4JM3 - chains A and B; structure by X-ray diffraction, 1.85 A resolution.

[Chain A (and B)]
Protein: Putative uncharacterized protein mppR
Source organism: Streptomyces hygroscopicus
Notes: chain B of this document is another copy of the same molecule, construct and numbering; everything in this record applies to it too
UniProt: Q643B8 (Q643B8_STRHY); residues 1-302 here = UniProt positions 1-302
Chain sequence (302 residues; numbered 1 to 302; the number before each row is that of its first residue):
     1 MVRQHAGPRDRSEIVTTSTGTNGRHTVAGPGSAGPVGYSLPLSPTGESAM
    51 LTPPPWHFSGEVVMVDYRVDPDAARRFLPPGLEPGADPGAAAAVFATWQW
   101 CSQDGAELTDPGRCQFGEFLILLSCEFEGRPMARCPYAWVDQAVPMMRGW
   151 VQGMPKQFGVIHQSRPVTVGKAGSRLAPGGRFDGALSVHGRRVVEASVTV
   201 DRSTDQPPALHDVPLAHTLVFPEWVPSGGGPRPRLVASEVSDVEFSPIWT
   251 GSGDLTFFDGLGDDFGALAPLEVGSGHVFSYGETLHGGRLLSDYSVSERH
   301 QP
Disordered / not traced: 1-33, 226-230, 297-302 (chain B: 1-24, 226-230, 296-302)
Reported in the primary citation:
  - catalytic residues: Lys-156
  - contacts within the chain: Trp-100/Arg-148 (cation-pi contact), Phe-116/Lys-156, Glu-118/Lys-156 (hydrogen bond), Val-140/Lys-156, Met-154/Lys-156
  - binding site for the ligand EPE: Phe-58, Trp-98, Glu-118, Arg-148, Gln-152, Met-154, Lys-156, Leu-215, Glu-283
  - self-association interface (contacts with another copy of this molecule): Gly-34 to Pro-55, Trp-100 to Cys-114, Pro-166 to Leu-176, Thr-218 to Leu-235

[How chain A and chain B interact]
Contacting residue pairs (63):
  His-57(A) with Lys-171(B); Ala-172(B)
  Phe-58(A) with Ala-172(B)
  Ser-59(A) with Val-167(B); Val-169(B), hydrogen bond (side chain-backbone); Gly-170(B); Lys-171(B), hydrogen bond (side chain-backbone); Ala-172(B), hydrogen bond (side chain-backbone)
  Gln-99(A) with Arg-165(B); Val-167(B); Ala-172(B), hydrogen bond (side chain-backbone); Gly-173(B)
  Trp-100(A) with Ala-172(B), hydrophobic
  Leu-108(A) with Ala-172(B); Gly-173(B)
  Thr-109(A) with Arg-181(B); Asp-183(B)
  Pro-111(A) with His-162(B); Gln-163(B); Ser-164(B); Asp-183(B)
  Gly-112(A) with His-162(B)
  Gln-115(A) with Gln-163(B), hydrogen bond (side chain-backbone); Ser-164(B); Arg-165(B)
  His-162(A) with Pro-111(B); Gly-112(B)
  Gln-163(A) with Pro-111(B); Gln-115(B), hydrogen bond (backbone-side chain)
  Ser-164(A) with Pro-111(B); Gln-115(B)
  Arg-165(A) with Gln-99(B); Gln-115(B)
  Val-167(A) with Ser-59(B); Gln-99(B)
  Thr-168(A) with Ser-280(B)
  Val-169(A) with Ser-59(B), hydrogen bond (backbone-side chain); Glu-244(B); Ser-246(B); Ser-280(B); Tyr-281(B); Gly-282(B)
  Gly-170(A) with Ser-59(B); Glu-244(B), hydrogen bond (backbone-side chain)
  Lys-171(A) with Ser-59(B), hydrogen bond (backbone-side chain)
  Ala-172(A) with His-57(B); Phe-58(B); Ser-59(B), hydrogen bond (backbone-side chain); Gln-99(B), hydrogen bond (backbone-side chain); Trp-100(B), hydrophobic; Leu-108(B)
  Gly-173(A) with Gln-99(B); Leu-108(B)
  Arg-181(A) with Thr-109(B)
  Asp-183(A) with Thr-109(B); Pro-111(B)
  Glu-244(A) with Val-169(B); Gly-170(B), hydrogen bond (side chain-backbone)
  Ser-246(A) with Val-169(B)
  Ser-280(A) with Thr-168(B); Val-169(B)
  Tyr-281(A) with Val-169(B)
  Gly-282(A) with Val-169(B)
Also at the interface, not in a pair above, chain A (33 interface residues in all): Thr-97, Cys-101, Arg-175, Asp-242, Phe-245
Also at the interface, not in a pair above, chain B (34 interface residues in all): Thr-97, Trp-98, Cys-101, Arg-175, Asp-242, Phe-245

[In short]
Chain A and chain B form an interface of 33 and 34 residues respectively, with 12 hydrogen bonds. Among the
polar pairs are Ser-59(A)/Val-169(B), Ser-59(A)/Lys-171(B) and Ser-59(A)/Ala-172(B). The paper reports the
catalytic residue Lys-156(A); a binding site for the ligand EPE at Phe-58(A), Trp-98(A) and Glu-118(A) among
others.
Both chains are Putative uncharacterized protein mppR (Streptomyces hygroscopicus). Entry 4JM3 (Enduracididine
Biosynthesis Enzyme MppR with HEPES Buffer Bound) was determined by X-ray diffraction, deposited together with
4JMC, 4JMD and 4JME.
